7WG2 - chain A; structure by X-ray diffraction, 1.76 A resolution.

Chain A:
Protein: Arginyltransferase
From: Kluyveromyces lactis (strain ATCC 8585 / CBS 2359 / DSM 70799 / NBRC 1267 / NRRL Y-1140 / WM37)
Notes: EC 2.3.2.8
Reference sequence: Q6CXX6 (Q6CXX6_KLULA); numbering as in UniProt (aligned over 1-503)
Sequence (507 residues; numbered -3 to 503; the number before each row is that of its first residue; numbers below 1 keep their minus sign (Glu-3 is residue -3)):
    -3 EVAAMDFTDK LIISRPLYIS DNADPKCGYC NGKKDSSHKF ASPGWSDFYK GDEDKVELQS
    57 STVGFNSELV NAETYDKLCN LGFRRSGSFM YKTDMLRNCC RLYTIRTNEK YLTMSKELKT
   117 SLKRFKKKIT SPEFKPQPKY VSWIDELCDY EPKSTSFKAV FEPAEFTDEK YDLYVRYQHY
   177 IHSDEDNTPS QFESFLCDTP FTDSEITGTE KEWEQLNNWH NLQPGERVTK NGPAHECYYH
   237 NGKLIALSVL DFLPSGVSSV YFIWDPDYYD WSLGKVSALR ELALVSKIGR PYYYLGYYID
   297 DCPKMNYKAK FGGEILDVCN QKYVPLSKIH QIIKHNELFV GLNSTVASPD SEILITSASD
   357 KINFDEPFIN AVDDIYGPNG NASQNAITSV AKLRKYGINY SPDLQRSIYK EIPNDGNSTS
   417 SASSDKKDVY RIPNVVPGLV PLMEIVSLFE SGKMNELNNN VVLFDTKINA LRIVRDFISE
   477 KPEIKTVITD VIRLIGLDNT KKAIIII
Disordered / not traced: -3 to 0, 354-355, 409-422
Differences from the reference sequence: expression tag (-3 to 0)
Bound ions: Zn2+: Cys23, Cys26, Cys95, Cys96
From the paper describing this entry:
  - catalytic residues: Lys304 (proposed by the authors, not directly observed)
  - mutagenesis - R80E, K112E/K115E/K119E/R120E/K123E, Y303F, K304A: abolished catalytic activity
  - mutagenesis - R80K, H178A: decreased catalytic activity
  - mutagenesis - R80E: increased growth
  - mutagenesis - Y25F: abolished catalytic activity on Nt-Glu-peptide
  - mutagenesis - Y25F, E277A: decreased catalytic activity on Nt-Asp-peptide
  - mutagenesis - Y87F: unchanged catalytic activity on Nt-Asp-peptide
  - mutagenesis - Y87F: decreased catalytic activity on Nt-Glu-peptide
  - mutagenesis - E277K: abolished catalytic activity on Nt-Asp-peptide
  - mutagenesis - E277D: unchanged catalytic activity
  - mutagenesis - E277K: abolished catalytic activity on Asp-eK-ha-Ura3
  - mutagenesis - E277A: decreased catalytic activity on Asp-eK-ha-Ura3
  - mutagenesis - Y173F (6.3-fold), W260A (18-fold): decreased binding to Nt-Asp-peptide
  - mutagenesis - Y173F (6.6-fold), W260A (18-fold): decreased binding to Nt-Glu-peptide

Overview:
Cys23, Cys26, Cys95 and Cys96 form the Zn2+ site. From the paper: the catalytic residue Lys304; R80E,
K112E/K115E/K119E/R120E/K123E and Y303F, among others, abolish catalytic activity; 13 substitutions were
tested in all.
Chain A is Arginyltransferase (Kluyveromyces lactis (strain ATCC 8585 / CBS 2359 / DSM 70799 / NBRC 1267 /
NRRL Y-1140 / WM37)); the structure, EVAA-KlAte1, was determined by X-ray diffraction together with 7WFX, 7WG1
and 7WG4 from the same study.
